PDB entry 7Z77 | X-ray diffraction, 1.97 A resolution | chains A and B of the 4 polymer chains in the assembly

Chain A:
Molecule: Elongin-B
Source organism: Homo sapiens
UniProtKB: Q15370 (ELOB_HUMAN); numbering as in UniProt (aligned over 1-104)
Chain sequence (104 residues; numbered 1 to 104; the number before each row is that of its first residue):
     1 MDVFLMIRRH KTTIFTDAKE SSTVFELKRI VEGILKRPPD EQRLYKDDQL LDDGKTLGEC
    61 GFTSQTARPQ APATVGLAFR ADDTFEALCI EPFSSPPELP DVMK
UniProt features mapped onto this chain:
  - modified residue: Met1 (N-acetylmethionine), Thr84 (Phosphothreonine)

Chain B:
Molecule: Elongin-C
Source organism: Homo sapiens
UniProtKB: Q15369 (ELOC_HUMAN); residue numbers follow UniProt; this construct covers 17-112
Chain sequence (97 residues; each row starts with the number of its first residue):
    16 MMYVKLISSD GHEFIVKREH ALTSGTIKAM LSGPGQFAEN ETNEVNFREI PSHVLSKVCM
    76 YFTYKVRYTN SSTEIPEFPI APEIALELLM AANFLDC
Unresolved in the structure: 47-56
Construct notes: initiating methionine (16)

Chain A / chain B interface:
Residue-residue contacts (53):
  Asp2(A) - Arg82(B)  salt bridge
  Phe4(A) - Thr78(B)
  Phe4(A) - Arg82(B)
  Met6(A) - Met75(B)  hydrophobic
  Lys11(A) - Asp25(B)  hydrogen bond (side chain-backbone)
  Lys11(A) - Gly26(B)
  Lys11(A) - His27(B)
  Lys11(A) - Glu28(B)  hydrogen bond (backbone-backbone)
  Thr12(A) - Glu28(B)
  Thr12(A) - Ile30(B)
  Thr13(A) - Glu28(B)  hydrogen bond (backbone-backbone)
  Thr13(A) - Phe29(B)
  Thr13(A) - Ile30(B)  hydrogen bond (backbone-backbone)
  Ile14(A) - Ile30(B)
  Phe15(A) - Phe29(B)  hydrophobic
  Phe15(A) - Ile30(B)  hydrogen bond (backbone-backbone)
  Phe15(A) - Val31(B)  hydrophobic
  Phe15(A) - Ser71(B)
  Phe15(A) - Cys74(B)  hydrophobic
  Phe15(A) - Met75(B)  hydrophobic
  Thr16(A) - Tyr18(B)
  Asp17(A) - Lys32(B)  salt bridge
  Ile34(A) - Tyr18(B)
  Ile34(A) - Ile30(B)  hydrophobic
  Pro69(A) - Met75(B)
  Pro69(A) - Thr78(B)
  Pro69(A) - Tyr79(B)  hydrophobic
  Pro69(A) - Arg82(B)
  Pro69(A) - Tyr83(B)  hydrophobic
  Gln70(A) - Met75(B)
  Gln70(A) - Tyr79(B)
  Gln70(A) - Tyr83(B)
  Gln70(A) - Pro91(B)
  Gln70(A) - Phe93(B)
  Gln70(A) - Pro94(B)
  Pro72(A) - Met75(B)
  Glu91(A) - His27(B)
  Pro92(A) - His27(B)  hydrogen bond (backbone-side chain)
  Phe93(A) - His27(B)
  Phe93(A) - Phe29(B)  hydrophobic
  Phe93(A) - Ser67(B)
  Phe93(A) - His68(B)
  Phe93(A) - Ser71(B)
  Ser94(A) - Asp25(B)
  Ser94(A) - Pro66(B)
  Ser94(A) - Ser67(B)  hydrogen bond (backbone-side chain)
  Ser94(A) - His68(B)  hydrogen bond
  Ser95(A) - His68(B)
  Pro96(A) - His68(B)
  Pro96(A) - Glu98(B)
  Pro97(A) - Glu102(B)
  Leu99(A) - Pro97(B)
  Leu99(A) - Glu98(B)
Other interface residues (no listed pair), chain A (28 interface residues in all): Met1, Arg8, Ile30, Leu35, Pro100, Met103
Other interface residues (no listed pair), chain B (29 interface residues in all): Lys72, Glu92, Ile99, Leu101

Summary:
28 residues of chain A and 29 residues of chain B are in contact; the contacts include 8 hydrogen bonds and 2
salt bridges. Polar contacts include Asp2(A)-Arg82(B), Asp17(A)-Lys32(B) and Lys11(A)-Asp25(B).
Here chain A is Elongin-B and chain B is Elongin-C, both from Homo sapiens. Entry 7Z77 (Crystal structure of
compound 6 in complex with the bromodomain of human SMARCA2 and pVHL:ElonginC:ElonginB) was determined by
X-ray diffraction (same publication as 7Z76, 7Z78 and 7Z6L).
